8JAY - chains J and N of the 16 polymer chains in the assembly; structure by electron microscopy, 4.20 A resolution (low resolution: residue-level contacts below are approximate; hydrogen-bond / salt-bridge calls are withheld).

Chain J (and N):
Protein: TIR domain-containing protein
From: Thermoflavifilum thermophilum
Notes: chain N of this document is another copy of the same molecule, construct and numbering; everything in this record applies to it too
UniProt: A0A1I7NFG5 (A0A1I7NFG5_9BACT); residue numbers follow UniProt; this construct covers 1-450
Amino-acid sequence (450 residues; numbered 1 to 450; the number before each row is that of its first residue):
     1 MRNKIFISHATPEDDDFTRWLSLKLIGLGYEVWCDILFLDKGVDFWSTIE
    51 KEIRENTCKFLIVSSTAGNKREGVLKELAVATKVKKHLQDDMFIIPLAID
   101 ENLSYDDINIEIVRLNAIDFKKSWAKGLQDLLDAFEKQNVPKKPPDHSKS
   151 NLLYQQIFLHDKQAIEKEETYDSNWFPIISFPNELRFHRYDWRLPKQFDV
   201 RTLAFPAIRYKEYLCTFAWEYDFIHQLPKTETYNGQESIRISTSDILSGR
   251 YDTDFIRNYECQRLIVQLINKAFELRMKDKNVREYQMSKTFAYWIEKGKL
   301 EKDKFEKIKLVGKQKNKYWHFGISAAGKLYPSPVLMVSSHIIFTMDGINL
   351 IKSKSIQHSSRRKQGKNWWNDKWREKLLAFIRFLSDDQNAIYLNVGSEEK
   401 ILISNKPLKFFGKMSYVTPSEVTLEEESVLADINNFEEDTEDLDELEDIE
Disordered / not traced: 423-450
From the paper describing this entry:
  - self-association interface (contacts with another copy of this molecule); pairs are residue here / residue on that copy: R54-D107, E72, K83
  - mutagenesis - R54A, D106A/D107A: decreased catalytic activity

Chain J / chain N interface:
Pairs across the interface (13; chain J residue first):
  D40(J) - K137(N)
  D40(J) - Q138(N)
  K41(J) - D91(N)
  K41(J) - M92(N)
  K41(J) - L115(N)
  K41(J) - N116(N)
  K41(J) - A117(N)
  G42(J) - L115(N)
  G42(J) - N116(N)
  V43(J) - V113(N)
  V43(J) - R114(N)
  V43(J) - L115(N)
  V43(J) - N116(N)
Interface residues without a listed pair, chain J (7 interface residues in all): F38, L39, W46
Interface residues without a listed pair, chain N (10 interface residues in all): I95

In short:
7 residues of chain J and 10 residues of chain N are in contact. The paper reports that R54A and D106A/D107A
of chain J reduce catalytic activity; a self-association interface involving R54(J), E72(J) and K83(J).
Chain J and chain N are both TIR domain-containing protein (Thermoflavifilum thermophilum); the structure,
CrtSPARTA Octamer bound with guide-target, was determined by electron microscopy (same publication as 8J84,
8J8H, 8J9G and 8J9P).
